PDB entry 6O7B | X-ray diffraction, 2.40 A resolution | chains A and C of the 4 polymer chains in the assembly

== Chain A ==
Protein: CRISPR system single-strand-specific deoxyribonuclease Cas10/Csm1 (subtype III-A)
Source organism: Thermococcus onnurineus (strain NA1)
Notes: EC 3.1.-.-, 2.7.7.-
Reference sequence: B6YWB8 (CAS10_THEON); numbering as in UniProt (aligned over 1-777)
Amino-acid sequence (791 residues; row label = number of the first residue in the row; numbers below 1 keep their minus sign (Met-13 is residue -13)):
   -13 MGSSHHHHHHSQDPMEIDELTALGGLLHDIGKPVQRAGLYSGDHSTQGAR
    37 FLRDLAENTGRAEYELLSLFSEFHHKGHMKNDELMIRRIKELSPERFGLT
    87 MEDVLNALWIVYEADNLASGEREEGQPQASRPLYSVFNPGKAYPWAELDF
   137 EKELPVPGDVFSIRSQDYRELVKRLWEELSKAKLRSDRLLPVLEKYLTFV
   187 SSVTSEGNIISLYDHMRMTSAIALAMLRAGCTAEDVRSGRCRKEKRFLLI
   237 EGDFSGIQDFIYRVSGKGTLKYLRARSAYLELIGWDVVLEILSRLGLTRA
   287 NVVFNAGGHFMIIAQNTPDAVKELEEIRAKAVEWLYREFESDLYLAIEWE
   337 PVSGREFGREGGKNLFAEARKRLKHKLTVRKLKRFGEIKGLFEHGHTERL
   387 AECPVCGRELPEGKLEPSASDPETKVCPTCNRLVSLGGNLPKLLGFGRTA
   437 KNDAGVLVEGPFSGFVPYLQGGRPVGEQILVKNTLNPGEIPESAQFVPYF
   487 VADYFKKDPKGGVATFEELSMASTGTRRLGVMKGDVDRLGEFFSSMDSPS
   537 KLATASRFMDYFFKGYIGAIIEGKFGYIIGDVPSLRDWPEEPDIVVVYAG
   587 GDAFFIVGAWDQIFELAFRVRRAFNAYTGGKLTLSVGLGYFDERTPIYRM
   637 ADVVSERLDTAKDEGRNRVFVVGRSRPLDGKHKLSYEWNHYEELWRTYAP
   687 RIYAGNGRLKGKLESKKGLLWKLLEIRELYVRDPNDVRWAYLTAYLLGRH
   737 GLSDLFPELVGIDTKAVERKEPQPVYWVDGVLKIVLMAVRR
Unresolved in the structure: -13 to 0, 59-66, 106-112, 220-224, 252-254, 348-349, 380-415, 423-428, 734-739, 777
Sequence notes: initiating methionine (-13); expression tag (-12 to 0); engineered mutation Ala589 (Asp in B6YWB8)
Curated features (UniProtKB/Swiss-Prot):
  - mutagenesis: Asp15 (D15N: Loss of ssDNase activity)
Disulfides: Cys217-Cys227

== Chain C ==
Molecule: Cyclic RNA cA4
Sequence (4 nucleotides; each row starts with the number of its first residue):
     1 AAAA

== Interface between chain A and chain C ==
Contacting residue pairs (15; chain A residue first):
  Tyr626(A) - A3(C)  hydrogen bond to the base
  Phe627(A) - A3(C)  base contact
  Arg635(A) - A3(C)  salt bridge to the phosphate
  Val639(A) - A3(C)  sugar contact
  Glu642(A) - A1(C)  hydrogen bond to the sugar
  Glu642(A) - A2(C)  phosphate contact
  Arg643(A) - A3(C)  hydrogen bond to the base
  Arg643(A) - A4(C)  salt bridge to the phosphate
  Asp645(A) - A1(C)  base contact
  Thr646(A) - A1(C)  hydrogen bond to the base
  Asp649(A) - A1(C)  hydrogen bond to the base
  Arg660(A) - A4(C)  sugar contact
  Arg662(A) - A1(C)  salt bridge to the phosphate
  Leu664(A) - A1(C)  phosphate contact
  Leu670(A) - A1(C)  sugar contact
Also at the interface, not in a pair above, chain A (15 interface residues in all): Gly659, Ser661

== Summary ==
The interface between chain A and chain C involves 15 residues on one side and 4 on the other; the contacts
include 5 hydrogen bonds and 3 salt bridges. Polar pairs include Tyr626(A)-A3(C), Arg643(A)-A3(C) and
Thr646(A)-A1(C). UniProt lists one mutagenesis site on chain A.
Here chain A is CRISPR system single-strand-specific deoxyribonuclease Cas10/Csm1 (subtype III-A)
(Thermococcus onnurineus (strain NA1)) and chain C is Cyclic RNA cA4. Entry 6O7B (Crystal structure of
Csm1-Csm4 cassette in complex with cA4) was determined by X-ray diffraction, deposited together with 6O73,
6O74, 6O75, 6O78, 6O79, 6O7D and 3 further entries.
